Entry 4AAF (X-ray diffraction, 2.50 A resolution); this record covers chains A and E of the 4 polymer chains in the assembly.

== Chain A ==
Molecule: DNA endonuclease I-crei
Source organism: Chlamydomonas reinhardtii
Notes: EC 3.1.-.-
Reference sequence: P05725 (DNE1_CHLRE); residue numbers follow UniProt; this construct covers 2-153
Amino-acid sequence (152 residues; each row starts with the number of its first residue):
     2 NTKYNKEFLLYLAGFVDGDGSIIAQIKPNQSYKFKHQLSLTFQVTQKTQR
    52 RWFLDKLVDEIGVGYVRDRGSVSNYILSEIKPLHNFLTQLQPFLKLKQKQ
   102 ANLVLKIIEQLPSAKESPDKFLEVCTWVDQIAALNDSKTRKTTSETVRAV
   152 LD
Unresolved in the structure: 153
Construct notes: engineered mutation Asn-75 (Asp in P05725)
Curated features (UniProtKB/Swiss-Prot):
  - region (Interaction with DNA): Gln-26 to Gln-38, Gln-44 to Gln-47, Arg-68 to Arg-70, Ser-138 to Thr-143
  - binding site (Mg(2+)): Gly-19, Asp-20
  - mutagenesis: Asp-20 (D20A/L/N: Loss of catalytic activity. Reduced affinity for DNA), Gln-26 (Q26A/C: Alters the specificity of the endonuclease), Tyr-33 (Y33C/H/R: Alters the specificity of the endonuclease), Gln-44 (Q44A/C/T/V/W: Alters the specificity of the endonuclease), Gln-47 (Q47A/E/M: Loss of catalytic activity; Q47N: Strongly reduced affinity for DNA. No effect on catalytic activity), Arg-68 (R68A: Loss of activity), Lys-98 (K98A: Strongly reduced affinity for DNA. Increased catalytic activity; K98R: Strongly reduced affinity for DNA. No effect on catalytic activity), Ser-138 (S138A: Reduced affinity for DNA. No effect on catalytic activity. Reduced cleavage; when associated with M-139), Lys-139 (K139M: Reduced affinity for DNA. No effect on catalytic activity. Reduced cleavage; when associated with A-138), Lys-142 (K142G: Reduced affinity for DNA. No effect on catalytic activity. Reduced cleavage; when associated with G-143), Thr-143 (T143G: Reduced affinity for DNA. No effect on catalytic activity. Reduced cleavage; when associated with G-142)

== Chain E ==
Molecule: 24-nt DNA strand
Sequence (24 nucleotides; numbered 501 to 524; the number before each row is that of its first residue):
   501 TCAAAACGTCTGCAGACGTTTTGA

== How chain A and chain E interact ==
Pairs across the interface (34):
  Asp-20(A) / DG515(E)  phosphate contact
  Ser-22(A) / DG515(E)  sugar contact
  Ser-22(A) / DA516(E)  hydrogen bond to the phosphate
  Ile-24(A) / DA516(E)  base contact
  Ile-24(A) / DC517(E)  phosphate contact
  Gln-26(A) / DC517(E)  sugar contact
  Gln-26(A) / DG518(E)  base contact
  Lys-28(A) / DT519(E)  base contact
  Pro-29(A) / DT519(E)  phosphate contact
  Pro-29(A) / DT520(E)  base contact
  Asn-30(A) / DT521(E)  hydrogen bond to the base
  Gln-44(A) / DA516(E)  hydrogen bond to the base
  Thr-46(A) / DG515(E)  hydrogen bond to the phosphate
  Lys-48(A) / DC513(E)  salt bridge to the phosphate
  Lys-48(A) / DA514(E)  salt bridge to the phosphate
  Arg-70(A) / DA514(E)  base contact
  Arg-70(A) / DG515(E)  hydrogen bond to the base
  Arg-70(A) / DA516(E)  base contact
  Ser-72(A) / DC513(E)  hydrogen bond to the phosphate
  Val-73(A) / DC513(E)  sugar contact
  Val-73(A) / DA514(E)  phosphate contact
  Ala-133(A) / DC517(E)  phosphate contact
  Asn-136(A) / DA516(E)  phosphate contact
  Asn-136(A) / DC517(E)  hydrogen bond to the phosphate
  Asp-137(A) / DA516(E)  hydrogen bond to the phosphate
  Ser-138(A) / DA516(E)  phosphate contact
  Ser-138(A) / DC517(E)  hydrogen bond to the phosphate
  Lys-139(A) / DG515(E)  base contact
  Thr-140(A) / DC517(E)  sugar contact
  Thr-140(A) / DG518(E)  sugar contact
  Arg-141(A) / DC517(E)  phosphate contact
  Arg-141(A) / DG518(E)  phosphate contact
  Lys-142(A) / DG518(E)  hydrogen bond to the phosphate
  Thr-143(A) / DG518(E)  hydrogen bond to the phosphate
Interface residues without a listed pair, chain A (25 interface residues in all): Gly-21, Ala-25, Ile-27

== Summary ==
Chain A and chain E form an interface of 25 and 9 residues respectively; the contacts include 11 hydrogen
bonds and 2 salt bridges. Polar contacts include Asn-30(A)/DT521(E), Gln-44(A)/DA516(E) and
Arg-70(A)/DG515(E).
Chain A is DNA endonuclease I-crei (Chlamydomonas reinhardtii) and chain E is a 24-nt DNA strand; the
structure, Crystal structure of the mutant D75N I-CreI in complex with an altered target (The four central
..., was determined by X-ray diffraction together with 4AAB, 4AAD, 4AAE and 4AAG from the same study.
